PDB entry 1WVF | X-ray diffraction, 1.30 A resolution | chain A

# Chain A
Protein: 4-cresol dehydrogenase [hydroxylating] flavoprotein subunit
Source organism: Pseudomonas putida
Notes: EC 1.17.99.1
Reference sequence: P09788 (DH4C_PSEPU); residues 2-521 here correspond to UniProt positions 1-520 (UniProt number = residue number - 1)
Amino-acid sequence (520 residues; numbered 2 to 521; the number before each row is that of its first residue):
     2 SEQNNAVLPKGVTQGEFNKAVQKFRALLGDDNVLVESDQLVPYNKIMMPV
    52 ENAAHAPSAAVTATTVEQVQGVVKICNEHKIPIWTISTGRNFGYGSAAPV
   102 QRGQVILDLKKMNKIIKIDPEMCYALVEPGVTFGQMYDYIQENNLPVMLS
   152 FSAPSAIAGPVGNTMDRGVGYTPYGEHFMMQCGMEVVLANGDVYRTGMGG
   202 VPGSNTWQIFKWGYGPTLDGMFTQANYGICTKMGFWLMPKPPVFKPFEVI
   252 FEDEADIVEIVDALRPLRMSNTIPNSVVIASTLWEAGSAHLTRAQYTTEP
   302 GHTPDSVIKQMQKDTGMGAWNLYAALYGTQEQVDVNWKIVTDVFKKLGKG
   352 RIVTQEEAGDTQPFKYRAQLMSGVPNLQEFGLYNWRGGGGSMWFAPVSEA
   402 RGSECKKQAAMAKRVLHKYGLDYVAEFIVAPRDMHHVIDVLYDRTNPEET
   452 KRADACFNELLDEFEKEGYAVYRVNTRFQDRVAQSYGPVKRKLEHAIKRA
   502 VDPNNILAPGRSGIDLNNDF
Unresolved in the structure: 2-6
Glycans and other covalent adducts: flavin-adenine dinucleotide (FAD) linked to Y384
Residues lining bound ligands: FAD (flavin-adenine dinucleotide): W85, T86, I87, S88, T89, G90, R91, N92, F93, Y95, L110, P130, F134, S153, A154, P155, A159, G160, V162, G163, N164, M166, D167, G169, V170, Y172, G229, I230, C231, E380, F381, L383, W394, Y473, R474, R512

# Summary
Covalently linked flavin-adenine dinucleotide: at Y384.
Chain A is 4-cresol dehydrogenase [hydroxylating] flavoprotein subunit (Pseudomonas putida); the structure,
p-Cresol Methylhydroxylase: Alteration of the Structure of the Flavoprotein Subunit upon its Binding to the
Cytochrome ..., was determined by X-ray diffraction (same publication as 1WVE).
